PDB entry 8X9A | electron microscopy, 3.36 A resolution | chains A and C of the 3 polymer chains in the assembly

Chain A:
Protein: Capsid protein VP1
From: Coxsackievirus A16
UniProtKB: A0A2S1BJ89 (A0A2S1BJ89_9ENTO); residues 1-297 here correspond to UniProt positions 566-862 (UniProt number = residue number + 565)
Sequence (297 residues; row label = number of the first residue in the row):
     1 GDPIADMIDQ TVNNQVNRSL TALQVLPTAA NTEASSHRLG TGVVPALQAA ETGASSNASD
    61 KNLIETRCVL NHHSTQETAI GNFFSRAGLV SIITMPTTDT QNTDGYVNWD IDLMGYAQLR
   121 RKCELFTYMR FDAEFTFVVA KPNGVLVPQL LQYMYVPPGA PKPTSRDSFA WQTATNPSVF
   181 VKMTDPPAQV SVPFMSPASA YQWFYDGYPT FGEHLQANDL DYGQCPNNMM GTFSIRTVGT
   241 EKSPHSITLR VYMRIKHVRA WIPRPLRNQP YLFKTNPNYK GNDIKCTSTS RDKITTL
Disordered / not traced: 1-73, 97-105, 210-226, 297

Chain C:
Protein: Capsid protein VP3
From: Coxsackievirus A16
UniProtKB: A0A2S1BJ89 (A0A2S1BJ89_9ENTO); residues 1-242 here correspond to UniProt positions 324-565 (UniProt number = residue number + 323)
Sequence (242 residues; numbered 1 to 242; the number before each row is that of its first residue):
     1 GIPTELKPGT NQFLTTDDGV SAPILPGFHP TPPIHIPGEV HNLLEICRVE TILEVNNLKT
    61 NETTPMQRLC FPVSVQSKTG ELCAAFRADP GRDGPWQSTI LGQLCRYYTQ WSGSLEVTFM
   121 FAGSFMATGK MLIAYTPPGG NVPADRITAM LGTHVIWDFG LQSSVTLVVP WISNTHYRAH
   181 ARAGYFDYYT TGIITIWYQT NYVVPIGAPT TAYIVALAAA QDNFTMKLCK DTEDIEQTAN
   241 IQ
Disordered / not traced: 1-6, 18-20, 175-189, 233-242

How chain A and chain C interact:
Residue-residue contacts (80; chain A residue first):
  Thr75(A) with Asn42(C)
  Glu77(A) with Tyr108(C); Met226(C); Lys227(C)
  Thr78(A) with Asn42(C); Leu43(C), hydrogen bond (backbone-backbone); Tyr108(C)
  Ala79(A) with His41(C); Asn42(C)
  Ile80(A) with His41(C), hydrogen bond (backbone-backbone)
  Asn82(A) with Cys229(C)
  Phe83(A) with Leu43(C), hydrophobic; Tyr107(C), hydrophobic; Tyr108(C)
  Ala87(A) with Thr15(C)
  Arg121(A) with Gln103(C); Tyr107(C), hydrogen bond
  Phe126(A) with Val40(C), hydrophobic
  Tyr128(A) with Ile36(C), hydrophobic
  Arg130(A) with Thr31(C), hydrogen bond (side chain-backbone); Pro33(C)
  Thr136(A) with Phe13(C)
  Val138(A) with Phe13(C), hydrophobic
  Tyr155(A) with Ile24(C), hydrophobic
  Pro177(A) with Ile24(C); Leu25(C), hydrophobic
  Pro186(A) with Asn11(C)
  Val190(A) with Ile24(C), hydrophobic
  Ser191(A) with Ser21(C); Ala22(C), hydrogen bond (backbone-backbone); Ile24(C)
  Phe194(A) with Pro30(C)
  Met195(A) with Leu25(C), hydrophobic; Phe28(C), hydrophobic
  Ser196(A) with Thr31(C), hydrogen bond (backbone-side chain)
  Pro197(A) with Thr31(C)
  Ala198(A) with Thr31(C), hydrogen bond (backbone-side chain)
  Ser199(A) with Pro32(C); Pro33(C); Ile34(C), hydrogen bond (side chain-backbone)
  Tyr252(A) with Phe13(C), hydrophobic
  Arg254(A) with Asp17(C)
  Ala260(A) with Glu39(C); Val40(C)
  Trp261(A) with Ile36(C); Gly38(C); Glu39(C)
  Ile262(A) with Pro37(C); Gly38(C), hydrogen bond (backbone-backbone)
  Pro263(A) with Ile46(C), hydrophobic
  Leu266(A) with Gln103(C)
  Cys286(A) with Glu62(C); Arg68(C)
  Thr287(A) with Gln97(C); Gln103(C)
  Ser288(A) with Arg68(C); Gly94(C); Gln97(C)
  Thr289(A) with Asn57(C); Arg68(C), hydrogen bond (backbone-side chain); Asp93(C); Gly94(C); Gln97(C)
  Ser290(A) with Asn57(C); Leu58(C); Lys59(C); Arg68(C), hydrogen bond
  Arg291(A) with Val55(C); Asn57(C), hydrogen bond (backbone-backbone); Leu58(C); Lys59(C), hydrogen bond (backbone-backbone); Ala85(C), hydrogen bond (side chain-backbone); Pro95(C)
  Ile294(A) with Val55(C); Asn56(C); Cys83(C); Ala84(C), hydrophobic
  Thr295(A) with Leu82(C); Ala85(C)
  Thr296(A) with Ala85(C)
Also at the interface, not in a pair above, chain A (47 interface residues in all): Arg86, Lys122, Pro187, Gln189, Val192, Pro193
Also at the interface, not in a pair above, chain C (52 interface residues in all): Thr16, Leu44, Glu54, Pro65, Phe71, Phe86, Ser98, Ile100

Overview:
Chain A and chain C form an interface of 47 and 52 residues respectively, with 14 hydrogen bonds. Among the
polar pairs are Arg121(A)-Tyr107(C), Arg130(A)-Thr31(C) and Ser196(A)-Thr31(C).
Here chain A is Capsid protein VP1 and chain C is Capsid protein VP3, both from Coxsackievirus A16. Entry 8X9A
(Cryo-EM structure of coxsackievirus A16 empty particle in complex with Fab h1A6.2) was determined by electron
microscopy together with 8X95, 8X96, 8X97, 8X98, 8X99, 8X9B, 8YTB and 8YTJ from the same study.
